Entry 3RTV (X-ray diffraction, 1.90 A resolution); this record covers chains A and B of the 3 polymer chains in the assembly.

Chain A:
Name: DNA polymerase I, thermostable
From: Thermus aquaticus
Notes: EC 2.7.7.7; fragment: Klenow Fragment
UniProt: P19821 (DPO1_THEAQ); residues 293-832 here = UniProt positions 293-832
Sequence (540 residues; row label = number of the first residue in the row):
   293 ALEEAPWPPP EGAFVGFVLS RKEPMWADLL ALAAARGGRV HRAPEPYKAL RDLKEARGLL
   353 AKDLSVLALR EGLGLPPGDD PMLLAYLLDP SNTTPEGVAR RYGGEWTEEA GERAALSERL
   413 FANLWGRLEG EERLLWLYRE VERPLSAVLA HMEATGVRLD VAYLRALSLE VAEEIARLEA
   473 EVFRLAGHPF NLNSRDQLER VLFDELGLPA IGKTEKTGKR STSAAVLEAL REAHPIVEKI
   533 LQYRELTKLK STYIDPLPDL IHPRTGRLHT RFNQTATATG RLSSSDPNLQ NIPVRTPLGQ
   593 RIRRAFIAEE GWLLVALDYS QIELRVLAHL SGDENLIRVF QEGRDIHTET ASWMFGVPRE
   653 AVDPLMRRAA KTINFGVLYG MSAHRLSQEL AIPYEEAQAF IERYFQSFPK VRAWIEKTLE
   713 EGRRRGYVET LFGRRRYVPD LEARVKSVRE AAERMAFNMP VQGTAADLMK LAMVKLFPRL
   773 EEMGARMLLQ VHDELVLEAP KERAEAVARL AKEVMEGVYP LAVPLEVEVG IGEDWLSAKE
Metal / ion sites: Mg2+ site 1: Asp-610, Asp-785 (together with 2'-deoxycytidine-5'-triphosphate); Mg2+ site 2: Asp-610, Tyr-611, Asp-785 (together with 2'-deoxycytidine-5'-triphosphate)
Small-molecule neighbours: 2'-deoxycytidine-5'-triphosphate (DCP): Arg-573, Asp-610, Tyr-611, Ser-612, Gln-613, Ile-614, Glu-615, His-639, Arg-659, Lys-663, Thr-664, Phe-667, Tyr-671, Asp-785
Reported in the primary citation:
  - binding site for 2'-deoxycytidine-5'-triphosphate: Gln-613, His-639, Arg-659, Lys-663
  - Mg2+ coordination: Asp-610, Tyr-611, Asp-785

Chain B:
Molecule: 12-nt DNA strand
Notes: fragment: DNA primer
Sequence (12 nucleotides; each row starts with the number of its first residue):
   101 GACCACGGCG CX
Modified positions: DDG (2',3'-dideoxy-guanosine-5'-monophosphate) at position 112

Interface between chain A and chain B:
Contacting residue pairs (37; chain A residue first):
  Arg-487(A) with DG107(B), hydrogen bond to the phosphate; DG108(B), salt bridge to the phosphate
  Thr-506(A) with DG107(B), hydrogen bond to the phosphate; DG108(B), phosphate contact
  Glu-507(A) with DG107(B), phosphate contact
  Lys-508(A) with DC106(B), phosphate contact; DG107(B), hydrogen bond to the phosphate
  Thr-509(A) with DC106(B), phosphate contact; DG107(B), hydrogen bond to the phosphate
  Ser-513(A) with DG108(B), hydrogen bond to the phosphate
  Thr-514(A) with DG108(B), hydrogen bond to the phosphate
  Ser-515(A) with DG108(B), phosphate contact; DC109(B), phosphate contact
  Ala-516(A) with DC109(B), hydrogen bond to the phosphate
  Arg-536(A) with DG108(B), hydrogen bond to the phosphate; DC109(B), salt bridge to the phosphate
  Lys-540(A) with DG108(B), base contact; DC109(B), hydrogen bond to the base; DG110(B), sugar contact
  Tyr-545(A) with DG110(B), sugar contact
  Arg-573(A) with DDG_112(B), base contact
  Gln-582(A) with DC111(B), sugar contact
  Asn-583(A) with DG110(B), hydrogen bond to the base; DC111(B), sugar contact
  Ile-584(A) with DC111(B), sugar contact
  Pro-585(A) with DG110(B), phosphate contact; DC111(B), phosphate contact
  Val-586(A) with DC111(B), hydrogen bond to the phosphate; DDG_112(B), phosphate contact
  Arg-587(A) with DG110(B), salt bridge to the phosphate; DC111(B), salt bridge to the phosphate
  Arg-595(A) with DC111(B), phosphate contact
  Arg-660(A) with DC111(B), phosphate contact; DDG_112(B), salt bridge to the phosphate
  Gln-754(A) with DDG_112(B), base contact
  Val-783(A) with DDG_112(B), sugar contact
  His-784(A) with DDG_112(B), sugar contact
Also at the interface, not in a pair above, chain A (29 interface residues in all): Gly-510, Glu-537, Leu-541, Asn-580, Asp-785

Overview:
The interface between chain A and chain B involves 29 residues on one side and 7 on the other, with 11
hydrogen bonds and 5 salt bridges. Polar contacts include Lys-540(A)/DC109(B), Asn-583(A)/DG110(B) and
Arg-487(A)/DG107(B). The paper reports a binding site for 2'-deoxycytidine-5'-triphosphate at Gln-613(A),
His-639(A) and Arg-659(A) among others; Mg2+ coordination by Asp-610(A), Tyr-611(A) and Asp-785(A).
Chain A is DNA polymerase I, thermostable (Thermus aquaticus) and chain B is a 12-nt DNA strand; the
structure, Crystal structure of the large fragment of DNA polymerase I from Thermus Aquaticus in a closed ...,
was determined by X-ray diffraction, deposited together with 3SV3, 3SV4, 3SYZ and 3SZ2.
